Entry 6TJV (electron microscopy, 3.20 A resolution); this record covers chains I and S of the 18 polymer chains in the assembly.

[Chain I]
Name: NAD(P)H-quinone oxidoreductase subunit I
From: Thermosynechococcus elongatus (strain BP-1)
Notes: EC 7.1.1.-
UniProtKB: Q8DL31 (NDHI_THEEB); residue numbers follow UniProt; this construct covers 1-196
Chain sequence (196 residues; each row starts with the number of its first residue):
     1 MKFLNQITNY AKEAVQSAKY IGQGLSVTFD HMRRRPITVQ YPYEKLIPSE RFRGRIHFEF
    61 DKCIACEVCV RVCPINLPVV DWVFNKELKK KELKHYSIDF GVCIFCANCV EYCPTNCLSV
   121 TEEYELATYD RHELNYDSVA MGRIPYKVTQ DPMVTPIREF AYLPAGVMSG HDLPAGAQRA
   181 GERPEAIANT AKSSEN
Disordered / not traced: 1, 195-196
Ligand contacts:
  - 4Fe-4S cluster (SF4), molecule 1: I56, C73, P74, I75, L77, P78, I98, C103, I104, F105, C106, A107, N108, C109
  - 4Fe-4S cluster (SF4), molecule 2: F58, C63, I64, A65, C66, E67, V68, C69, Y96, C113, P114, T115, C117, L118
Curated features (UniProtKB/Swiss-Prot):
  - binding site ([4Fe-4S] cluster): C63, C66, C69, C73, C103, C106, C109, C113

[Chain S]
Name: Tlr0636 protein
From: Thermosynechococcus elongatus (strain BP-1)
UniProtKB: Q8DL61 (Q8DL61_THEEB); residues 1-110 here = UniProt positions 1-110
Chain sequence (110 residues; numbered 1 to 110; the number before each row is that of its first residue):
     1 MIRPIADTYP LLPLSKAQMG QRQEIINSHK RLWDKTMATD LIMTILPGMT VKVTNPNDTY
    61 YQFQGIVQRI TDGKVAVLFE GGNWDKLVTF QASELEPVVV TPKEKAKAKK
Disordered / not traced: 1-44, 100-110

[How chain I and chain S interact]
Residue-residue contacts (51; chain I residue first):
  I47(I) - T59(S)
  S49(I) - Y60(S)  hydrogen bond (backbone-side chain)
  S49(I) - K86(S)  hydrogen bond (backbone-side chain)
  E50(I) - Y60(S)
  E50(I) - F63(S)
  E50(I) - K86(S)
  R51(I) - G82(S)
  F52(I) - K86(S)
  R53(I) - W84(S)
  H57(I) - L87(S)
  E59(I) - Q68(S)
  E59(I) - R69(S)  salt bridge
  K62(I) - Q68(S)  hydrogen bond
  C106(I) - W84(S)
  A107(I) - W84(S)  hydrogen bond (backbone-side chain)
  V110(I) - D85(S)
  E111(I) - N83(S)  hydrogen bond
  E111(I) - W84(S)
  N116(I) - Q68(S)
  N116(I) - D85(S)
  S119(I) - L78(S)
  S119(I) - D85(S)
  S119(I) - L87(S)
  V120(I) - D85(S)  hydrogen bond (backbone-backbone)
  V120(I) - K86(S)
  V120(I) - L87(S)  hydrogen bond (backbone-backbone)
  T121(I) - K86(S)
  T121(I) - L87(S)
  E122(I) - L87(S)
  E122(I) - V88(S)
  I144(I) - R69(S)
  I144(I) - T71(S)
  I144(I) - K74(S)
  I144(I) - A76(S)  hydrophobic
  I144(I) - T89(S)
  P145(I) - L87(S)
  P145(I) - T89(S)  hydrogen bond (backbone-side chain)
  K147(I) - D58(S)  salt bridge
  K147(I) - Y60(S)
  K147(I) - T89(S)
  K147(I) - F90(S)
  Q150(I) - Q91(S)
  R158(I) - D58(S)  hydrogen bond (side chain-backbone)
  Y162(I) - T59(S)
  A175(I) - N57(S)
  Q178(I) - P56(S)
  Q178(I) - Y61(S)
  R179(I) - F63(S)
  R183(I) - Q62(S)
  R183(I) - F63(S)
  E185(I) - Q62(S)
Also at the interface, not in a pair above, chain I (36 interface residues in all): P48, F58, L118, G142, R143, Y146, A177
Also at the interface, not in a pair above, chain S (26 interface residues in all): E80, E94

[In short]
36 residues of chain I face 26 of chain S across their interface; the contacts include 9 hydrogen bonds and 2
salt bridges. Polar pairs include E59(I)-R69(S), K147(I)-D58(S) and S49(I)-Y60(S). Chain I binds 4Fe-4S
cluster. UniProt lists 8 [4Fe-4S] cluster-binding residues on chain I.
Here chain I is NAD(P)H-quinone oxidoreductase subunit I and chain S is Tlr0636 protein, both from
Thermosynechococcus elongatus (strain BP-1). Entry 6TJV (Structure of the NDH-1MS complex from
Thermosynechococcus elongatus) was determined by electron microscopy.
